6EMY - chains A and B of the 6 polymer chains in the assembly; structure by X-ray diffraction, 2.50 A resolution.

# Chain A (and B)
Molecule: Int protein
Source organism: Enterococcus faecalis
Notes: chain B of this document is another copy of the same molecule, construct and numbering; everything in this record applies to it too
UniProtKB: Q7BP35 (Q7BP35_ENTFL); residue numbers follow UniProt; this construct covers 82-397
Sequence (317 residues; each row starts with the number of its first residue):
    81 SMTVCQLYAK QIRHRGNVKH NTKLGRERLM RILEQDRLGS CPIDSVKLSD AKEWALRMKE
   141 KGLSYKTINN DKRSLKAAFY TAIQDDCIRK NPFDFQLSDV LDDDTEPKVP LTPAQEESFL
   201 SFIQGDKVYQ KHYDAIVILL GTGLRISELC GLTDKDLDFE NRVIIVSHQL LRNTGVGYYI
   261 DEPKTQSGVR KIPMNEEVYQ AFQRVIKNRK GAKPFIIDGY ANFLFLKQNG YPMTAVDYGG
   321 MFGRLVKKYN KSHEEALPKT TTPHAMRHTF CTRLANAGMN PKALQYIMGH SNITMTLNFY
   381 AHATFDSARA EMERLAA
Not modelled in the structure: 81, 167 (chain B: 81)
Construct notes: expression tag (81); engineered mutation Phe-379 (Tyr in Q7BP35)
What the authors report for this chain:
  - mutagenesis - R153A, R153A/Y160A: decreased catalytic activity on strand exchange
  - mutagenesis - R153A, R153A/Y160A: decreased catalytic activity on excision
  - mutagenesis - R153A/Y160A: unchanged catalytic activity
  - mutagenesis - R225K: abolished catalytic activity
  - catalytic residues: Tyr-380
  - mutagenesis - Y380F: unchanged catalytic activity on cleave DNA
  - mutagenesis - Y380F: abolished catalytic activity on strand exchange

# Chain A / chain B interface
Pairs across the interface - 50 pairs, chain A then chain B:
  Ile-163(A) / Arg-169(B)  hydrogen bond (backbone-side chain)
  Gln-164(A) / Arg-169(B)  hydrogen bond (backbone-side chain)
  Asp-166(A) / Arg-169(B)  salt bridge
  Arg-169(A) / Gln-164(B)
  Arg-169(A) / Asp-166(B)
  Val-243(A) / Phe-385(B)  hydrophobic
  Lys-271(A) / Phe-385(B)
  Pro-273(A) / Arg-389(B)
  Leu-354(A) / Met-392(B)  hydrophobic
  Leu-354(A) / Leu-395(B)
  Ala-357(A) / Leu-395(B)  hydrophobic
  Gly-358(A) / Arg-394(B)  hydrogen bond (backbone-side chain)
  Met-359(A) / Met-392(B)  hydrophobic
  Met-359(A) / Leu-395(B)  hydrophobic
  Asn-360(A) / Tyr-380(B)
  Asn-360(A) / Glu-391(B)
  Lys-362(A) / Leu-377(B)  hydrogen bond (side chain-backbone)
  Lys-362(A) / Tyr-380(B)
  Lys-362(A) / Ala-381(B)
  Lys-362(A) / Ala-383(B)
  Ala-363(A) / Ala-383(B)
  Ala-363(A) / Ala-388(B)  hydrophobic
  Tyr-366(A) / Phe-385(B)
  Tyr-366(A) / Ala-388(B)  hydrophobic
  Ile-367(A) / Ala-388(B)  hydrophobic
  Ile-367(A) / Met-392(B)  hydrophobic
  Ile-373(A) / Leu-377(B)  hydrophobic
  Leu-377(A) / Pro-361(B)  hydrophobic
  Leu-377(A) / Lys-362(B)
  Leu-377(A) / Ile-373(B)  hydrophobic
  Leu-377(A) / Leu-377(B)  hydrophobic
  Tyr-380(A) / Lys-362(B)  hydrogen bond (backbone-side chain)
  His-382(A) / Lys-362(B)
  Ala-383(A) / Lys-362(B)
  Ala-383(A) / Ala-363(B)  hydrophobic
  Phe-385(A) / Val-243(B)  hydrophobic
  Phe-385(A) / Lys-271(B)
  Phe-385(A) / Pro-273(B)
  Phe-385(A) / Tyr-366(B)
  Ala-388(A) / Tyr-366(B)  hydrophobic
  Ala-388(A) / Ile-367(B)  hydrophobic
  Glu-391(A) / Gly-358(B)
  Glu-391(A) / Met-359(B)
  Glu-391(A) / Asn-360(B)  hydrogen bond (side chain-backbone)
  Glu-391(A) / Ala-363(B)
  Met-392(A) / Phe-350(B)  hydrophobic
  Met-392(A) / Met-359(B)  hydrophobic
  Leu-395(A) / Ala-357(B)
  Leu-395(A) / Gly-358(B)
  Leu-395(A) / Met-359(B)
Interface residues without a listed pair, chain A (35 interface residues in all): Ile-168, Asn-241, Ile-272, Phe-350, Pro-361, Thr-374, Ala-381, Thr-384, Arg-394
Interface residues without a listed pair, chain B (33 interface residues in all): Ile-272, Leu-354, Gln-365, Thr-374, Thr-384

# Summary
35 residues of chain A and 33 residues of chain B are in contact, with 6 hydrogen bonds and 1 salt bridge.
Among the polar pairs are Asp-166(A)/Arg-169(B), Ile-163(A)/Arg-169(B) and Gln-164(A)/Arg-169(B). From the
paper: the catalytic residue Tyr-380(A); R153A and R153A/Y160A of chain A reduce catalytic activity on strand
exchange; 4 substitutions were tested in all.
Chain A and chain B are both Int protein (Enterococcus faecalis); the structure, Structure of the Tn1549
transposon Integrase (aa 82-397, Y379F) in complex with transposon right end DNA, was determined by X-ray
diffraction together with 6EMZ, 6EN0, 6EN1 and 6EN2 from the same study.
